4EEE - chains C and D of the 4 polymer chains in the assembly; structure by X-ray diffraction, 2.71 A resolution.

[Chain C]
Name: 14L protein
Source organism: Yaba-like disease virus
UniProt: Q9DHU8 (Q9DHU8_YLDV); residues 20-136 here = UniProt positions 20-136
Amino-acid sequence (118 residues; each row starts with the number of its first residue):
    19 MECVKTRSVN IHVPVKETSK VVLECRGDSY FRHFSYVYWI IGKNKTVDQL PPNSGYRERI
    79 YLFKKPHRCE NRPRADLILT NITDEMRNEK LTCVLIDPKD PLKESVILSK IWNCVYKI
Disordered / not traced: 134-136
Sequence notes: expression tag (19)
Disulfides: Cys21-Cys87, Cys43-Cys111
What the authors report for this chain:
  - mutagenesis - H30A/V33R/E42R/T64F/C132S, H30A/V33R/E42R/Y54A/C132S, H30A/V33R/E42R/I114A/C132S (1.8-fold), H30A/V33R/E42R/F52A/C132S: unchanged binding to Interleukin-18 (chain D)
  - specificity-determining residues: Pro116

[Chain D]
Name: Interleukin-18
Source organism: Homo sapiens
UniProt: Q14116 (IL18_HUMAN); residues 1-157 here correspond to UniProt positions 37-193 (UniProt number = residue number + 36)
Amino-acid sequence (157 residues; each row starts with the number of its first residue):
     1 YFGKLESKLS VIRNLNDQVL FIDQGNRPLF EDMTDSDSRD NAPRTIFIIS MYKDSQPRGM
    61 AVTISVASAA ASTLSSENKI ISFKEMNPPD NIKDTKSDII FFQRSVPGHD NKMQFESSSY
   121 EGYFLASEKE RDLFKLILKK EDELGDRSIM FTVQNED
Disordered / not traced: 33-44, 141-143, 157
Sequence notes: engineered mutation Ser38 (Cys74 in Q14116), Ala67 (Lys103 in Q14116), Ser68 (Cys104 in Q14116), Ala69 (Glu105 in Q14116), Ala70 (Lys106 in Q14116), Ala71 (Ile107 in Q14116), Ser76 (Cys112 in Q14116), Ser127 (Cys163 in Q14116)
Swiss-Prot annotation at these positions:
  - site: Asp35, Ser36 (Cleavage)
What the authors report for this chain:
  - mutagenesis - Y1A, S105R, D110A: unchanged binding to ECTV-IL18BP
  - specificity-determining residues: Ser105, Asp110
  - mutagenesis - P57R/S105R: abolished binding to 14L protein (chain C)
  - mutagenesis - P57R/S105R: decreased binding to ECTV-IL18BP

[Interface between chain C and chain D]
Contacting residue pairs - 41 pairs, chain C then chain D:
  Tyr48(C) - Asp110(D)  hydrogen bond
  Phe49(C) - Asp110(D)
  Phe49(C) - Met113(D)  hydrophobic
  His51(C) - Lys8(D)
  His51(C) - Met51(D)
  His51(C) - Asn155(D)
  His51(C) - Glu156(D)
  Phe52(C) - Ile49(D)  hydrophobic
  Phe52(C) - Met51(D)  hydrophobic
  Phe52(C) - Met60(D)
  Phe52(C) - Asn155(D)
  Tyr54(C) - Leu5(D)  hydrophobic
  Tyr54(C) - Met51(D)  hydrophobic
  Tyr54(C) - Tyr52(D)  hydrogen bond (side chain-backbone)
  Tyr54(C) - Met60(D)
  Tyr56(C) - Lys53(D)
  Tyr56(C) - Asp54(D)  hydrogen bond (side chain-backbone)
  Tyr56(C) - Pro57(D)
  Ile58(C) - Asp54(D)
  Ile58(C) - Pro57(D)  hydrophobic
  Asn62(C) - Ser55(D)
  Thr64(C) - Tyr1(D)
  Thr64(C) - Lys53(D)
  Asp66(C) - Tyr1(D)
  Asp66(C) - Lys53(D)  salt bridge
  Gln67(C) - Tyr1(D)
  Gln67(C) - Ser55(D)
  Glu76(C) - Lys53(D)  salt bridge
  Leu80(C) - Glu6(D)
  Ile114(C) - Gly59(D)
  Ile114(C) - Met60(D)  hydrophobic
  Asp115(C) - Met60(D)
  Pro116(C) - Met60(D)  hydrophobic
  Pro116(C) - Gln103(D)
  Pro116(C) - Arg104(D)
  Pro116(C) - Ser105(D)  hydrogen bond (backbone-backbone)
  Pro116(C) - Met113(D)  hydrophobic
  Lys117(C) - Ser105(D)
  Lys117(C) - Asp110(D)
  Pro119(C) - Arg58(D)
  Pro119(C) - Gly59(D)
Also at the interface, not in a pair above, chain C (24 interface residues in all): Lys23, Ser53, Ile78, Phe81, Val112, Lys121
Also at the interface, not in a pair above, chain D (24 interface residues in all): Ser10, Ala61, Val153
Interface features reported in the paper:
  - specific contacts: Ser105(D)-Lys117(C), Asp110(D)-Lys117(C)

[Summary]
The chain C/chain D interface involves 24 residues from each chain; the contacts include 4 hydrogen bonds and
2 salt bridges. Polar contacts include Asp66(C)-Lys53(D), Glu76(C)-Lys53(D) and Tyr48(C)-Asp110(D). The
authors report contacts between Ser105(D) and Lys117(C) and Asp110(D) and Lys117(C). The paper reports that
P57R/S105R of chain D abolish binding to 14L protein (chain C); specificity determinants Pro116(C) and
Ser105(D) among others; 8 substitutions were tested in all.
Chain C is 14L protein (Yaba-like disease virus) and chain D is Interleukin-18 (Homo sapiens); the structure,
Crystal Structure of YLDV 14L IL-18 Binding Protein in Complex with Human IL-18, was determined by X-ray
diffraction, deposited together with 4EKX.
